PDB entry 7PDW | X-ray diffraction, 1.82 A resolution | chains EEE and CCC of the 5 polymer chains in the assembly

Chain EEE:
Protein: Melanoma-associated antigen 10
Reference sequence: P43363 (MAGAA_HUMAN); residues 1-9 here correspond to UniProt positions 254-262 (UniProt number = residue number + 253)
Chain sequence (9 residues; row label = number of the first residue in the row):
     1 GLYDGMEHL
Reported in the primary citation:
  - contacts within the chain: Tyr3-Glu7 (hydrogen bond)

Chain CCC:
Protein: MHC class I antigen
Organism: Homo sapiens
Reference sequence: Q861F7 (Q861F7_HUMAN); residues 2-277 here correspond to UniProt positions 1-276 (UniProt number = residue number - 1)
Chain sequence (277 residues; row label = number of the first residue in the row):
     1 MGSHSMRYFF TSVSRPGRGE PRFIAVGYVD DTQFVRFDSD AASQRMEPRA PWIEQEGPEY
    61 WDGETRKVKA HSQTHRVDLG TLRGYYNQSE AGSHTVQRMY GCDVGSDWRF LRGYHQYAYD
   121 GKDYIALKED LRSWTAADMA AQTTKHKWEA AHVAEQLRAY LEGTCVEWLR RYLENGKETL
   181 QRTDAPKTHM THHAVSDHEA TLRCWALSFY PAEITLTWQR DGEDQTQDTE LVETRPAGDG
   241 TFQKWAAVVV PSGQEQRYTC HVQHEGLPKP LTLRWEP
Disordered / not traced: 1
Differences from the reference sequence: initiating methionine (1)
Disulfides: Cys102-Cys165, Cys204-Cys260

How chain EEE and chain CCC interact:
Contacting residue pairs - 37 pairs, chain EEE then chain CCC:
  Gly1(EEE) with Met6(CCC); Tyr8(CCC), hydrogen bond (backbone-side chain); Glu64(CCC); Tyr160(CCC), hydrogen bond (backbone-side chain); Trp168(CCC); Tyr172(CCC), hydrogen bond (backbone-side chain)
  Leu2(EEE) with Tyr8(CCC), hydrophobic; Phe10(CCC), hydrophobic; Met46(CCC), hydrophobic; Glu64(CCC), hydrogen bond (backbone-side chain); Lys67(CCC), hydrogen bond (backbone-side chain); Val68(CCC); Tyr100(CCC); Tyr160(CCC)
  Tyr3(EEE) with Lys67(CCC); His71(CCC), hydrogen bond (backbone-side chain); Arg98(CCC); Tyr100(CCC), hydrogen bond (backbone-side chain); Leu157(CCC); Tyr160(CCC)
  Asp4(EEE) with Lys67(CCC)
  Glu7(EEE) with Thr74(CCC); Trp148(CCC); Val153(CCC)
  His8(EEE) with Thr74(CCC); Val77(CCC); Asp78(CCC); Trp148(CCC), hydrogen bond (backbone-side chain)
  Leu9(EEE) with Asp78(CCC), hydrogen bond (backbone-side chain); Thr81(CCC); Leu82(CCC), hydrophobic; Tyr85(CCC), hydrogen bond (backbone-side chain); Tyr117(CCC), hydrophobic; Tyr124(CCC), hydrophobic; Thr144(CCC), hydrogen bond (backbone-side chain); Lys147(CCC), hydrogen bond (backbone-side chain); Trp148(CCC), hydrophobic
Interface residues without a listed pair, chain EEE (8 interface residues in all): Gly5
Interface residues without a listed pair, chain CCC (30 interface residues in all): Tyr60, His115, Ile125, Gln156

In short:
8 residues of chain EEE face 30 of chain CCC across their interface; the contacts include 12 hydrogen bonds.
Polar pairs include Gly1(EEE)-Tyr8(CCC), Gly1(EEE)-Tyr160(CCC) and Gly1(EEE)-Tyr172(CCC). The paper reports
contacts within the chain involving Tyr3(EEE) and Glu7(EEE).
Here chain EEE is Melanoma-associated antigen 10 and chain CCC is MHC class I antigen (Homo sapiens). Entry
7PDW (Crystal structure of parent TCR (728) complexed to HLA-A*02:01 presenting MAGE-A10 9-mer peptide) was
determined by X-ray diffraction together with 7PBC, 7PDX and 7QPJ from the same study.
